Entry 6Y2W (X-ray diffraction, 1.77 A resolution); this record covers chain A.

== Chain A ==
Molecule: Low molecular weight phosphotyrosine protein phosphatase
From: Homo sapiens
Notes: EC 3.1.3.48, 3.1.3.2
UniProtKB: P24666 (PPAC_HUMAN), isoform P24666-2; residues 1-157 here correspond to UniProt positions 2-158 (UniProt number = residue number + 1)
Sequence (157 residues; each row starts with the number of its first residue):
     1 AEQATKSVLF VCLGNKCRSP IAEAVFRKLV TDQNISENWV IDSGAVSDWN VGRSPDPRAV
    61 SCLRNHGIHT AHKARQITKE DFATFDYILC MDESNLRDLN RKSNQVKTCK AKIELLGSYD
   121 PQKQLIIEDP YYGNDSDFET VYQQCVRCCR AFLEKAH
Unresolved in the structure: 1-4
Sequence notes: engineered mutation Lys16 (Ile17 in P24666)
Swiss-Prot annotation at these positions:
  - active site: Cys12 (Nucleophile), Arg18, Asp129 (Proton donor)
  - modified residue: Ala1 (N-acetylalanine), Tyr131 (Phosphotyrosine), Tyr132 (Phosphotyrosine)
From the paper describing this entry:
  - catalytic residues: Cys12, Arg18, Asp129 (citing earlier work)
  - conformationally variable residues (side-chain flip): Trp49
  - mutagenesis - W49K, Y131A: abolished catalytic activity

== Overview ==
Curated annotation (UniProt) lists 3 active-site residues. From the paper: catalytic residues Cys12, Arg18 and
Asp129; W49K and Y131A abolish catalytic activity.
Chain A is Low molecular weight phosphotyrosine protein phosphatase (Homo sapiens); the structure, Crystal
structure of the single mutant I16K of Low Molecular Weight Protein Tyrosine Phosphatase (LMW-PTP), was
determined by X-ray diffraction, deposited together with 6Y2V.
